4PJA - chains A and B of the 4 polymer chains in the assembly; structure by X-ray diffraction, 2.68 A resolution.

# Chain A
Protein: Major histocompatibility complex class I-related gene protein
Organism: Homo sapiens
UniProtKB: Q95460 (HMR1_HUMAN); residues 1-270 here correspond to UniProt positions 23-292 (UniProt number = residue number + 22)
Sequence (271 residues; each row starts with the number of its first residue; numbering starts at 0):
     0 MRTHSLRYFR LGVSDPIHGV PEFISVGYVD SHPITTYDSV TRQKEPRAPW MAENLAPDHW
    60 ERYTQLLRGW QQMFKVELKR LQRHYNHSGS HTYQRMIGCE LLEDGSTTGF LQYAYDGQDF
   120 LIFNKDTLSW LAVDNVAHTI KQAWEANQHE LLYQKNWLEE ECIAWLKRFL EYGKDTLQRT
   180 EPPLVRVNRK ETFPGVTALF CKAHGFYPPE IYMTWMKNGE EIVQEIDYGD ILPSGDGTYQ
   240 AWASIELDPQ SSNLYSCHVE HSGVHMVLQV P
Disordered / not traced: 247-252, 270
Construct notes: initiating methionine (0); engineered mutation S261 (Cys283 in Q95460)
Disulfides: C98-C161, C200-C256
Covalent attachments: compound 2LJ linked to K43
Ligand contacts: 2LJ (1-deoxy-1-({2,6-dioxo-5-[(E)-propylideneamino]-1,2,3,6-tetrahydropyrimidin-4-yl}amino)-D-ribitol): Y7, R9, S24, T34, H58, Y62, L66, W69, R94, I96, Y152, Q153, W156
Swiss-Prot annotation at these positions:
  - binding site (5-(2-oxoethylideneamino)-6-(D-ribitylamino)uracil): R9, S24, K43, R94, Y152, Q153
  - binding site (5-(2-oxopropylideneamino)-6-(D-ribitylamino)uracil): R9, S24, K43, R94, Y152, Q153
  - binding site (7-hydroxy-6-methyl-8-(1-D-ribityl)lumazine): R9, S24, K43, R94, Y152, Q153
  - binding site (8-(9H-purin-6-yl)-2-oxa-8-azabicyclo[3.3.1]nona-3,6-diene-4,6-dicarbaldehyde): R9, K43, H58, R94
  - binding site (2-amino-4-oxopteridine-6-carbaldehyde): K43
  - binding site (pyridoxal): K43
  - glycosylation: N85 (N-linked (GlcNAc...) asparagine)
From the paper describing this entry:
  - mutagenesis - K43A (Tm50 46 degC): decreased stability in response to 2LJ

# Chain B
Protein: Beta-2-microglobulin
Organism: Homo sapiens
UniProtKB: P61769 (B2MG_HUMAN); residues 1-99 here correspond to UniProt positions 21-119 (UniProt number = residue number + 20)
Sequence (100 residues; row label = number of the first residue in the row; numbering starts at 0):
     0 MIQRTPKIQV YSRHPAENGK SNFLNCYVSG FHPSDIEVDL LKNGERIEKV EHSDLSFSKD
    60 WSFYLLYYTE FTPTEKDEYA CRVNHVTLSQ PKIVKWDRDM
Disordered / not traced: 0, 97-99
Construct notes: initiating methionine (0)
Disulfides: C25-C80
Swiss-Prot annotation at these positions:
  - modified residue: Q2 (Pyrrolidone carboxylic acid)
  - glycosylation: I1 (N-linked (Glc) (glycation) isoleucine), K19 (N-linked (Glc) (glycation) lysine), K41 (N-linked (Glc) (glycation) lysine), K48 (N-linked (Glc) (glycation) lysine), K58 (N-linked (Glc) (glycation) lysine), K91 (N-linked (Glc) (glycation) lysine), K94 (N-linked (Glc) (glycation) lysine)

# How chain A and chain B interact
Pairs across the interface (48; chain A residue first):
  R6(A) with F56(B), hydrogen bond (side chain-backbone)
  F8(A) with F56(B), hydrophobic; S57(B)
  L10(A) with S33(B); F56(B), hydrophobic; F62(B), hydrophobic
  V19(A) with D34(B)
  I23(A) with F56(B), hydrophobic
  V25(A) with F56(B), hydrophobic
  Y27(A) with S55(B); F56(B), hydrogen bond (side chain-backbone)
  R46(A) with D53(B), salt bridge
  T91(A) with H31(B), hydrogen bond
  Q93(A) with H31(B); W60(B), hydrogen bond (side chain-backbone); F62(B)
  R94(A) with W60(B)
  M95(A) with W60(B)
  Q111(A) with W60(B)
  Y112(A) with W60(B)
  A113(A) with W60(B), hydrophobic
  D115(A) with I1(B); H31(B)
  G116(A) with R3(B), hydrogen bond (backbone-side chain); H31(B); W60(B)
  Q117(A) with I1(B); R3(B)
  D118(A) with W60(B), hydrogen bond
  R185(A) with P14(B)
  H203(A) with P14(B)
  D229(A) with K6(B), salt bridge; Q8(B), hydrogen bond
  L231(A) with Q8(B); Y10(B); Y26(B), hydrophobic
  P232(A) with Y10(B), hydrogen bond (backbone-side chain); N24(B); Y26(B); L65(B)
  S233(A) with R12(B), hydrogen bond (backbone-side chain); N24(B), hydrogen bond (backbone-side chain)
  G234(A) with R12(B), hydrogen bond (backbone-side chain); L65(B)
  D235(A) with R12(B)
  Q239(A) with Y10(B); S11(B); R12(B)
Also at the interface, not in a pair above, chain A (30 interface residues in all): V12, I16
Also at the interface, not in a pair above, chain B (27 interface residues in all): H13, P32, L54, K58, D59, Y63, Y67

# Summary
30 residues of chain A and 27 residues of chain B are in contact, with 11 hydrogen bonds and 2 salt bridges.
Among the polar pairs are R46(A)-D53(B), D229(A)-K6(B) and R6(A)-F56(B). Compound 2LJ is covalently linked to
K43(A). From the paper: K43A of chain A reduces stability in response to 2LJ.
Chain A is Major histocompatibility complex class I-related gene protein and chain B is Beta-2-microglobulin,
both from Homo sapiens; the structure, Structure of human MR1-5-OP-RU in complex with human MAIT B-B10 TCR,
was determined by X-ray diffraction, deposited together with 4PJ5, 4PJ7, 4PJ8, 4PJ9, 4PJB, 4PJC and 7 further
entries.
